Entry 6Q9G (X-ray diffraction, 2.10 A resolution); this record covers chains A and B.

== Chain A ==
Molecule: NADH-quinone oxidoreductase subunit E
From: Aquifex aeolicus (strain VF5)
Notes: EC 1.6.5.11
Reference sequence: O66842 (NUOE_AQUAE); residues 1-160 here = UniProt positions 1-160
Sequence (160 residues; numbered 1 to 160; the number before each row is that of its first residue):
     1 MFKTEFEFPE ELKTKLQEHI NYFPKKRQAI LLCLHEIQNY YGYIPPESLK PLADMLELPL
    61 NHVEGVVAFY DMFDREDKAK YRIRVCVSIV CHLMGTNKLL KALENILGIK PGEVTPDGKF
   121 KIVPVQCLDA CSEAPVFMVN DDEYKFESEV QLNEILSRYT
Not modelled in the structure: 1-5
Differences from the reference sequence: engineered mutation D129 (Gly in O66842)
Bound ions: 2Fe-2S cluster Fe: C86, C91, C127, C131
Residues lining bound ligands: 2Fe-2S cluster (FES): C86, S88, I89, V90, C91, C127, L128, D129, A130, C131, V136
Swiss-Prot annotation at these positions:
  - binding site ([2Fe-2S] cluster): C86, C91, C127, C131

== Chain B ==
Molecule: NADH-quinone oxidoreductase subunit F
From: Aquifex aeolicus (strain VF5)
Notes: EC 1.6.5.11
Reference sequence: O66841 (NUOF_AQUAE); residues 1-426 here = UniProt positions 1-426
Sequence (434 residues; numbered 1 to 434; the number before each row is that of its first residue):
     1 MRSYPAIPRI YAETTLNMLL KRAKKPRVHS IDEYLKDGGY QALEKALNMS PEEIIDWVDK
    61 STLRGRGGAG FPTGKKWKFA VQNPGPRYFI CNADESEPGT FKDRIIIERD PHLLIEGIII
   121 SSYAIGANEA YIYIRGEYPA GYYILRDAIE EAKKKGFLGK NILGSGFDLE IYVARGAGAY
   181 ICGEETALIE SLEGKRGHPR LKPPYPVQKG LWGKPTVVNN VETIANVPFI ISMGWEEYRY
   241 IGPSDYAGPK LFPVSGKVKK PGVYELPMNT TLREVIFKYA GGTLGNKKVK AVFSGALDCF
   301 SSEELDIPMD YSPLGFGGTG TVIVLTEEDD IVEAALKIAE FYEHETCGQC TPCRVGCYEQ
   361 ANLLEKIYKG EATEQDWEGF DFVNRNIQPT SICGLGAVAG RLIRQTLEKF PEEWEKYRKK
   421 SASLPLAGHH HHHH
Not modelled in the structure: 1, 420-434
Differences from the reference sequence: expression tag (427-434)
Bound ions: Na+ site 1 near E33 (its only coordinating residue here); Na+ site 2 near E53 (its only coordinating residue here); 4Fe-4S cluster Fe: C347, C350, C353, C393
Residues lining bound ligands:
  - FMN (flavin mononucleotide): G65, R66, G67, G68, A69, F71, K76, N92, D94, E95, S96, Y180, I181, G183, E184, E185, V218, N219, N220, T223, G394, L395
  - NADH (NAI; 1,4-dihydronicotinamide adenine dinucleotide): G67, G68, A69, F71, K76, F79, E95, S96, E97, T100, Y180, E185, Y205, P206, V207, V218, L297, G318, T319, G394
  - 4Fe-4S cluster (SF4): I181, P199, T346, C347, G348, Q349, C350, C353, S391, I392, C393, L395, G396
Swiss-Prot annotation at these positions:
  - binding site (NAD(+)): G65 to G74
  - binding site (FMN): G176 to T223
  - binding site ([4Fe-4S] cluster): C347, C350, C353, C393

== Chain A / chain B interface ==
Contacting residue pairs (104):
  Y22(A) - R146(B)
  Y22(A) - I171(B)
  Y22(A) - Y172(B)
  Y22(A) - V173(B)  hydrogen bond (side chain-backbone)
  F23(A) - Y131(B)  hydrophobic
  F23(A) - Y172(B)  hydrophobic
  F23(A) - V173(B)
  F23(A) - A174(B)  hydrophobic
  P24(A) - E129(B)
  P24(A) - Y131(B)
  K25(A) - W212(B)
  R27(A) - E193(B)
  R27(A) - G194(B)
  R27(A) - W212(B)
  Q28(A) - Y131(B)  hydrogen bond
  Q28(A) - L192(B)  hydrogen bond (side chain-backbone)
  Q28(A) - W212(B)
  I30(A) - G194(B)
  L31(A) - R175(B)
  L31(A) - S191(B)
  L32(A) - Y142(B)
  L32(A) - R175(B)
  H35(A) - R175(B)
  H35(A) - G176(B)  hydrogen bond (side chain-backbone)
  H35(A) - A177(B)
  H62(A) - G194(B)  hydrogen bond (side chain-backbone)
  H62(A) - K195(B)
  G65(A) - R196(B)
  V66(A) - G194(B)
  F69(A) - A179(B)  hydrophobic
  F69(A) - I181(B)  hydrophobic
  F69(A) - R196(B)
  F69(A) - G197(B)
  F69(A) - H198(B)
  Y70(A) - A177(B)
  Y70(A) - C182(B)  hydrophobic
  Y70(A) - S191(B)  hydrogen bond
  Y70(A) - K195(B)  hydrogen bond (side chain-backbone)
  Y70(A) - R196(B)
  Y70(A) - G197(B)  hydrogen bond (side chain-backbone)
  D71(A) - A177(B)  hydrogen bond (backbone-backbone)
  D71(A) - H344(B)  salt bridge
  M72(A) - G136(B)
  M72(A) - E137(B)
  M72(A) - A177(B)  hydrogen bond (backbone-backbone)
  M72(A) - G178(B)
  F73(A) - A177(B)  hydrophobic
  V87(A) - K337(B)
  S88(A) - F341(B)
  I89(A) - P98(B)  hydrophobic
  I89(A) - A334(B)  hydrophobic
  I89(A) - K337(B)
  V90(A) - S255(B)
  V90(A) - G256(B)
  V90(A) - I323(B)  hydrophobic
  H92(A) - E333(B)  salt bridge
  H92(A) - K337(B)
  L93(A) - D329(B)
  M94(A) - G256(B)
  M94(A) - K257(B)
  M94(A) - L284(B)  hydrophobic
  Q126(A) - F341(B)
  Q126(A) - H344(B)
  Q126(A) - E345(B)
  C127(A) - P98(B)  hydrophobic
  C127(A) - G99(B)
  C127(A) - R135(B)  hydrogen bond (backbone-side chain)
  L128(A) - R104(B)  hydrogen bond (backbone-side chain)
  L128(A) - R135(B)
  L128(A) - E137(B)
  L128(A) - Y138(B)
  D129(A) - E95(B)
  D129(A) - S96(B)
  D129(A) - E97(B)
  D129(A) - G99(B)
  D129(A) - T100(B)  hydrogen bond (side chain-backbone)
  D129(A) - F101(B)
  D129(A) - R104(B)  hydrogen bond (backbone-side chain)
  D129(A) - R135(B)  salt bridge
  D129(A) - Y138(B)
  A130(A) - R104(B)
  C131(A) - G99(B)  hydrogen bond (side chain-backbone)
  C131(A) - F101(B)
  C131(A) - S255(B)
  S132(A) - I10(B)
  S132(A) - F101(B)
  S132(A) - V254(B)
  S132(A) - S255(B)
  S132(A) - P261(B)
  S132(A) - G262(B)
  E133(A) - P8(B)
  E133(A) - R9(B)
  M138(A) - E137(B)
  M138(A) - P139(B)
  D141(A) - P5(B)
  D141(A) - P139(B)
  D141(A) - Y143(B)
  D142(A) - P5(B)
  D142(A) - A6(B)  hydrogen bond (side chain-backbone)
  E143(A) - A6(B)  hydrogen bond (backbone-backbone)
  E143(A) - I7(B)
  E143(A) - P8(B)
  E143(A) - R104(B)  salt bridge
  Y144(A) - A6(B)  hydrophobic
Also at the interface, not in a pair above, chain A (39 interface residues in all): K145
Also at the interface, not in a pair above, chain B (66 interface residues in all): Y11, Y133, F293, L325, I338, E340, C347

== Summary ==
Chain A and chain B form an interface of 39 and 66 residues respectively; the contacts include 17 hydrogen
bonds and 4 salt bridges. Among the polar pairs are D71(A)-H344(B), H92(A)-E333(B) and D129(A)-R135(B). Chain
A binds 2Fe-2S cluster.
Chain A is NADH-quinone oxidoreductase subunit E and chain B is NADH-quinone oxidoreductase subunit F, both
from Aquifex aeolicus (strain VF5); the structure, Crystal structure of reduced Aquifex aeolicus NADH-quinone
oxidoreductase subunits NuoE G129D and NuoF bound to NADH, was determined by X-ray diffraction, deposited
together with 6HL2, 6HL3, 6HL4, 6HLA, 6HLI, 6HLJ and 4 further entries.
